6Z9T - chains X and Y of the 15 polymer chains in the assembly; structure by electron microscopy, 4.10 A resolution (low resolution: residue-level contacts below are approximate; hydrogen-bond / salt-bridge calls are withheld).

Chain X:
Name: DNA-directed RNA polymerase subunit beta
From: Escherichia coli
Notes: EC 2.7.7.6
Reference sequence: P0A8V4 (RPOB_ECO57); residues 1-1342 here = UniProt positions 1-1342
Chain sequence (1342 residues; row label = number of the first residue in the row):
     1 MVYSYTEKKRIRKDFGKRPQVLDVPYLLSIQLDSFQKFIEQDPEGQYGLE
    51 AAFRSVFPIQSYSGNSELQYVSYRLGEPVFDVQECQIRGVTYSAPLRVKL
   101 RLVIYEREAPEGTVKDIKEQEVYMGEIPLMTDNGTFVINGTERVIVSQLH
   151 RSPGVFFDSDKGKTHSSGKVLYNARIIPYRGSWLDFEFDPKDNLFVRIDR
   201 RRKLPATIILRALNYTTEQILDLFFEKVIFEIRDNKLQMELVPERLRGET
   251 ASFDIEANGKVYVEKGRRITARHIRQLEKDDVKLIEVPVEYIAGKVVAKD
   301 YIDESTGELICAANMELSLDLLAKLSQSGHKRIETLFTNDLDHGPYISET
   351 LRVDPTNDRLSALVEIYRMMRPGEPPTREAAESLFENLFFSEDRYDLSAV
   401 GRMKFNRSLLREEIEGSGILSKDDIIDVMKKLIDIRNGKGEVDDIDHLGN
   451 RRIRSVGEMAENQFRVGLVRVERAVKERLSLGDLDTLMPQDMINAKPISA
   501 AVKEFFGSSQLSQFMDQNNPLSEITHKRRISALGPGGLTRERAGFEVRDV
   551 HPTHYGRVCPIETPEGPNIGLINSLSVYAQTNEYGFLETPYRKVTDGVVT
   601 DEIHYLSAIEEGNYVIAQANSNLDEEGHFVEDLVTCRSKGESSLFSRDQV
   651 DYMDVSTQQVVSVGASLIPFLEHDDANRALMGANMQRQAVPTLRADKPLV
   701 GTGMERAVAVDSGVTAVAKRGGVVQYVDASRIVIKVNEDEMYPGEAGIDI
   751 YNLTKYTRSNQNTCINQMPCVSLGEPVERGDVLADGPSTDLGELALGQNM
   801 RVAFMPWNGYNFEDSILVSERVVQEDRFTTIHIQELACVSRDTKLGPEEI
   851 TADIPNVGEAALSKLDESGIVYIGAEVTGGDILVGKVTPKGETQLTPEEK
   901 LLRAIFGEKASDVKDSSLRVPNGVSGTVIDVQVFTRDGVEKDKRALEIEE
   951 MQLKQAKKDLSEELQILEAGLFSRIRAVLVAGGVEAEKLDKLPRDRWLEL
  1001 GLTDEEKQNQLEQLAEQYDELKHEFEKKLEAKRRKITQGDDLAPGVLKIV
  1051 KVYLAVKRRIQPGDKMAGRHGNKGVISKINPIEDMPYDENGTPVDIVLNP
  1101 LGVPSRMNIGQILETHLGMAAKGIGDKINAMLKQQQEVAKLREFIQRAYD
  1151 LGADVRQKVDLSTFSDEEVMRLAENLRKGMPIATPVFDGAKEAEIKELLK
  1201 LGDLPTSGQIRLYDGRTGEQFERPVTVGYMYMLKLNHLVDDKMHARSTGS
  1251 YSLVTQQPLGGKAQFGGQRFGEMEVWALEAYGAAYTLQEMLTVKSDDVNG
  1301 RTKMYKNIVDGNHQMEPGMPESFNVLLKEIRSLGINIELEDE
Not modelled in the structure: 1, 1342
Swiss-Prot annotation at these positions:
  - modified residue (N6-acetyllysine): K1022, K1200

Chain Y:
Name: DNA-directed RNA polymerase subunit beta'
From: Escherichia coli
Notes: EC 2.7.7.6
Reference sequence: C3SIA2 (C3SIA2_ECOLX); numbering as in UniProt (aligned over 1-1407)
Chain sequence (1416 residues; row label = number of the first residue in the row):
     1 MKDLLKFLKAQTKTEEFDAIKIALASPDMIRSWSFGEVKKPETINYRTFK
    51 PERDGLFCARIFGPVKDYECLCGKYKRLKHRGVICEKCGVEVTQTKVRRE
   101 RMGHIELASPTAHIWFLKSLPSRIGLLLDMPLRDIERVLYFESYVVIEGG
   151 MTNLERQQILTEEQYLDALEEFGDEFDAKMGAEAIQALLKSMDLEQECEQ
   201 LREELNETNSETKRKKLTKRIKLLEAFVQSGNKPEWMILTVLPVLPPDLR
   251 PLVPLDGGRFATSDLNDLYRRVINRNNRLKRLLDLAAPDIIVRNEKRMLQ
   301 EAVDALLDNGRRGRAITGSNKRPLKSLADMIKGKQGRFRQNLLGKRVDYS
   351 GRSVITVGPYLRLHQCGLPKKMALELFKPFIYGKLELRGLATTIKAAKKM
   401 VEREEAVVWDILDEVIREHPVLLNRAPTLHRLGIQAFEPVLIEGKAIQLH
   451 PLVCAAYNADFDGDQMAVHVPLTLEAQLEARALMMSTNNILSPANGEPII
   501 VPSQDVVLGLYYMTRDCVNAKGEGMVLTGPKEAERLYRSGLASLHARVKV
   551 RITEYEKDANGELVAKTSLKDTTVGRAILWMIVPKGLPYSIVNQALGKKA
   601 ISKMLNTCYRILGLKPTVIFADQIMYTGFAYAARSGASVGIDDMVIPEKK
   651 HEIISEAEAEVAEIQEQFQSGLVTAGERYNKVIDIWAAANDRVSKAMMDN
   701 LQTETVINRDGQEEKQVSFNSIYMMADSGARGSAAQIRQLAGMRGLMAKP
   751 DGSIIETPITANFREGLNVLQYFISTHGARKGLADTALKTANSGYLTRRL
   801 VDVAQDLVVTEDDCGTHEGIMMTPVIEGGDVKEPLRDRVLGRVTAEDVLK
   851 PGTADILVPRNTLLHEQWCDLLEENSVDAVKVRSVVSCDTDFGVCAHCYG
   901 RDLARGHIINKGEAIGVIAAQSIGEPGTQLTMRTFHIGGAASRAAAESSI
   951 QVKNKGSIKLSNVKSVVNSSGKLVITSRNTELKLIDEFGRTKESYKVPYG
  1001 AVLAKGDGEQVAGGETVANWDPHTMPVITEVSGFVRFTDMIDGQTITRQT
  1051 DELTGLSSLVVLDSAERTAGGKDLRPALKIVDAQGNDVLIPGTDMPAQYF
  1101 LPGKAIVQLEDGVQISSGDTLARIPQESGGTKDITGGLPRVADLFEARRP
  1151 KEPAILAEISGIVSFGKETKGKRRLVITPVDGSDPYEEMIPKWRQLNVFE
  1201 GERVERGDVISDGPEAPHDILRLRGVHAVTRYIVNEVQDVYRLQGVKIND
  1251 KHIEVIVRQMLRKATIVNAGSSDFLEGEQVEYSRVKIANRELEANGKVGA
  1301 TYSRDLLGITKASLATESFISAASFQETTRVLTEAAVAGKRDELRGLKEN
  1351 VIVGRLIPAGTGYAYHQDRMRRRAAGEAPAAPQVTAEDASASLAELLNAG
  1401 LGGSDNELEVHHHHHH
Not modelled in the structure: 1-15, 250-264, 1374-1416
Sequence notes: expression tag (1408-1416)
Metal / ion sites: Zn2+ site 1: C70, C72, C85, C88; Mg2+: D460, D462, D464; Zn2+ site 2: C814, C888, C895, C898
What the authors report for this chain:
  - conformationally variable residues (domain motion): E162
  - mutagenesis - C72H, C85H, E86K: decreased growth in response to rhoY80C

How chain X and chain Y interact:
Residue-residue contacts (285; chain X residue first):
  K163(X) with K1151(Y)
  S166(X) with K1151(Y)
  F545(X) with K781(Y); L788(Y); M932(Y)
  R548(X) with R780(Y)
  D549(X) with P750(Y); H777(Y); R780(Y); K781(Y)
  V550(X) with H777(Y); R780(Y)
  Y555(X) with V769(Y); L770(Y); F773(Y)
  C559(X) with R780(Y)
  P560(X) with F773(Y); T776(Y); R780(Y)
  I561(X) with Y772(Y); T776(Y)
  T563(X) with R780(Y)
  G566(X) with A787(Y)
  I569(X) with L783(Y); A784(Y); A787(Y)
  G570(X) with R780(Y)
  N573(X) with R780(Y)
  Q618(X) with N768(Y); V769(Y); L770(Y)
  A619(X) with V769(Y)
  N620(X) with N768(Y); V769(Y)
  T635(X) with L770(Y)
  S642(X) with T757(Y); L770(Y)
  V660(X) with V769(Y)
  E672(X) with F763(Y); G766(Y); L767(Y)
  H673(X) with F763(Y); R764(Y); E765(Y); G766(Y)
  D674(X) with F763(Y); Y772(Y)
  D675(X) with F763(Y); Y772(Y)
  A676(X) with Y772(Y); T776(Y)
  N677(X) with A779(Y); L783(Y)
  A679(X) with Y772(Y)
  F804(X) with A637(Y); S638(Y)
  M805(X) with A633(Y); A637(Y)
  P806(X) with A632(Y); A633(Y); A637(Y)
  N808(X) with P359(Y); F629(Y); A633(Y)
  G809(X) with V357(Y); F629(Y)
  Y810(X) with P359(Y)
  N811(X) with D505(Y)
  F812(X) with V357(Y); P451(Y); C454(Y); F461(Y); S503(Y); Q504(Y); D505(Y); F629(Y)
  E813(X) with F461(Y); S503(Y); Q504(Y); R731(Y)
  S815(X) with V357(Y)
  Q1061(X) with K445(Y)
  P1062(X) with A446(Y)
  G1063(X) with V354(Y); A446(Y)
  K1065(X) with D462(Y)
  K1073(X) with D462(Y)
  G1074(X) with F461(Y)
  V1075(X) with I355(Y); F461(Y); D462(Y); G463(Y)
  I1076(X) with T356(Y)
  S1077(X) with T356(Y)
  N1099(X) with D505(Y)
  P1100(X) with A637(Y); M725(Y)
  L1101(X) with Q504(Y); D505(Y); L508(Y); M725(Y); R731(Y)
  P1104(X) with M725(Y)
  S1105(X) with R731(Y); Q736(Y)
  M1107(X) with Q736(Y); Q739(Y); F763(Y)
  I1109(X) with M644(Y); F763(Y)
  I1112(X) with V639(Y); I641(Y)
  L1113(X) with I641(Y)
  H1116(X) with I641(Y)
  F1187(X) with L767(Y); V769(Y)
  E1192(X) with I641(Y); R764(Y)
  K1196(X) with D642(Y)
  Q1209(X) with G640(Y); D643(Y)
  E1219(X) with R634(Y)
  F1221(X) with A633(Y); R634(Y)
  E1222(X) with Y512(Y); R634(Y); S635(Y); G636(Y)
  R1223(X) with R515(Y); G636(Y); F719(Y); M724(Y)
  V1225(X) with G636(Y); S638(Y)
  T1226(X) with S638(Y); V639(Y)
  V1239(X) with V354(Y); K445(Y)
  D1240(X) with K445(Y)
  K1242(X) with R352(Y); V354(Y); Q465(Y)
  M1243(X) with R352(Y); K371(Y); M372(Y); K445(Y)
  H1244(X) with G351(Y); R352(Y)
  A1245(X) with S350(Y); G351(Y); L376(Y)
  R1246(X) with Y349(Y); S350(Y); L376(Y)
  S1247(X) with Y349(Y); E375(Y); K378(Y); P379(Y)
  T1248(X) with Y349(Y)
  Y1251(X) with D348(Y)
  Q1257(X) with K345(Y)
  P1258(X) with R346(Y); D348(Y)
  L1259(X) with R346(Y)
  G1260(X) with R346(Y)
  G1267(X) with R346(Y); V347(Y); S350(Y)
  Q1268(X) with R346(Y); V347(Y); S350(Y); A467(Y); H469(Y)
  R1269(X) with Q340(Y); R346(Y)
  F1270(X) with G344(Y); K345(Y)
  E1272(X) with Q340(Y); L343(Y); G344(Y)
  M1273(X) with T428(Y)
  E1274(X) with A426(Y); T428(Y); I434(Y)
  V1275(X) with L343(Y)
  W1276(X) with R798(Y); V801(Y); V917(Y); K1348(Y)
  A1277(X) with H430(Y); Q921(Y)
  L1278(X) with M484(Y)
  E1279(X) with L1347(Y); V1351(Y)
  A1280(X) with R431(Y); V917(Y); I918(Y); Q921(Y)
  Y1281(X) with R431(Y); L432(Y); M484(Y); N489(Y)
  G1282(X) with E479(Y); L483(Y); G1360(Y)
  A1283(X) with E479(Y)
  A1284(X) with L1356(Y); I1357(Y); T1361(Y); G1362(Y)
  Y1285(X) with E475(Y); L1356(Y); T1361(Y); Y1365(Y)
  T1286(X) with A476(Y); E479(Y)
  Q1288(X) with G1354(Y); L1356(Y)
  E1289(X) with T473(Y)
  M1290(X) with V347(Y); H469(Y)
  L1291(X) with K345(Y); V1351(Y)
  K1294(X) with V347(Y); D348(Y); Y349(Y); V470(Y); L472(Y)
  S1295(X) with K345(Y); R346(Y)
  D1296(X) with K345(Y)
  M1304(X) with L472(Y); T473(Y)
  Y1305(X) with P379(Y); Y382(Y); I394(Y)
  I1308(X) with P379(Y)
  V1309(X) with G383(Y); E386(Y)
  H1313(X) with L474(Y)
  Q1314(X) with E475(Y)
  M1315(X) with T473(Y)
  M1319(X) with E16(Y)
  P1320(X) with V1353(Y)
  S1322(X) with R337(Y)
  F1323(X) with F17(Y); V1353(Y)
  V1325(X) with L249(Y)
  L1326(X) with R337(Y); F338(Y)
  K1328(X) with W33(Y); E100(Y); R101(Y); M102(Y)
  E1329(X) with L327(Y); R337(Y)
  I1330(X) with I22(Y)
  R1331(X) with I30(Y)
  S1332(X) with M102(Y)
  L1333(X) with L327(Y)
  G1334(X) with L24(Y)
  I1335(X) with I22(Y); A23(Y); A1336(Y)
  N1336(X) with K21(Y); I22(Y); A23(Y); A25(Y)
  I1337(X) with K21(Y)
  E1338(X) with I20(Y); K21(Y); I22(Y); A23(Y)
  L1339(X) with F17(Y)
  E1340(X) with F17(Y); D18(Y); A19(Y); I20(Y); K21(Y); R1341(Y)
  D1341(X) with E16(Y); F17(Y); D18(Y); M1370(Y); R1373(Y)
Also at the interface, not in a pair above, chain X (148 interface residues in all): H551, P552, E562, E565, C636, R637, S643, L671, W807, D814, K1191, S1207, L1287, N1324
Also at the interface, not in a pair above, chain Y (170 interface residues in all): M29, R99, H113, W115, F116, L239, P243, N341, L342, S353, Y360, F380, N424, G444, D460, P471, Q477, Y537, R538, A630, L740, R744, I755, E756, I774, S775, D785, G794, A914, R1369

In short:
148 residues of chain X face 170 of chain Y across their interface. The Zn2+ site 1 is built by C70(Y),
C72(Y), C85(Y) and C88(Y). D460(Y), D462(Y) and D464(Y) form the Mg2+ site. From the paper: C72H, C85H and
E86K of chain Y reduce growth in response to rhoY80C; conformational variability at E162(Y).
Here chain X is DNA-directed RNA polymerase subunit beta and chain Y is DNA-directed RNA polymerase subunit
beta', both from Escherichia coli. Entry 6Z9T (Transcription termination intermediate complex 5) was
determined by electron microscopy together with 6Z9P, 6Z9Q, 6Z9R, 6Z9S, 7ADB, 7ADC, 7ADD and 7ADE from the
same study.
